7C6Q - chains A and B; structure by X-ray diffraction, 2.76 A resolution.

== Chain A ==
Name: Peroxisome proliferator-activated receptor alpha
Organism: Homo sapiens
Reference sequence: Q07869 (PPARA_HUMAN); residues 196-468 here = UniProt positions 196-468
Sequence (273 residues; each row starts with the number of its first residue):
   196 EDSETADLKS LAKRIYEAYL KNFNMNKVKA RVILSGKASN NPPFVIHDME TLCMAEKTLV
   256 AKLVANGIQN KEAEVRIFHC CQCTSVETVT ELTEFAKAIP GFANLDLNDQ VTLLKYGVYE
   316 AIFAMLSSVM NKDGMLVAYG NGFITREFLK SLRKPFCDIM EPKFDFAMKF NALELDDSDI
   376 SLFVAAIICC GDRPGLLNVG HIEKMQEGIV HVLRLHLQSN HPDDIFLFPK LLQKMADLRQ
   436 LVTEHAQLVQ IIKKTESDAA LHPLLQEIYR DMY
Unresolved in the structure: 196-199, 258-262
Small-molecule neighbours: Sanguinarine (SAU; 13-methyl[1,3]benzodioxolo[5,6-c][1,3]dioxolo[4,5-i]phenanthridin-13-ium): Leu247, Ala250, Glu251, Leu254, Val255, Arg271, Ile272, Cys275, Cys278, Thr279, Glu282, Ala333, Tyr334
Swiss-Prot annotation at these positions:
  - binding site (indeglitazar): Ser280, Tyr314, Tyr464
  - site: Leu433 (Essential for heterodimerization with RXRA)
  - mutagenesis: Asp304 (D304A: Reduced heterodimerization with RXRA. Reduced DNA binding), Leu370 (L370R: Abolishes heterodimerization with RXRA. No DNA binding), Leu391 (L391R: Abolishes heterodimerization with RXRA. No DNA binding), Leu422 (L422R: No effect on heterodimerization with RXRA nor on DNA binding and transactivation activity), Ala431 (A431T: No effect on heterodimerization with RXRA nor on DNA binding), Leu433 (L433R: Abolishes heterodimerization with RXRA, DNA binding and transactivation activity)
Reported in the primary citation:
  - binding site for Sanguinarine: Val255, Arg271, Cys275, Ala333, Tyr334
  - mutagenesis - V255T, R271L, C275A, A333G, Y334F: decreased signaling in response to Sanguinarine
  - mutagenesis - V255T, R271L, C275A, A333G, Y334F: unchanged signaling in response to GW735
  - specificity-determining residues: Cys275 (proposed by the authors, not directly observed)

== Chain B ==
Name: Lys-ile-leu-his-arg-leu-leu-gln
Sequence (18 residues; each row starts with the number of its first residue):
   682 SLTERHKILH RLLQEGSP
Unresolved in the structure: 682-687, 696-699

== How chain A and chain B interact ==
Pairs across the interface (19; chain A residue first):
  Thr288(A) with Leu693(B); Leu694(B)
  Lys292(A) with Leu693(B), hydrogen bond (side chain-backbone); Leu694(B); Gln695(B)
  Leu302(A) with His691(B); Leu694(B), hydrophobic
  Asn303(A) with His691(B)
  Gln305(A) with Leu694(B)
  Val306(A) with His691(B); Leu694(B), hydrophobic
  Leu309(A) with Leu694(B), hydrophobic
  Pro458(A) with Ile689(B)
  Leu459(A) with Ile689(B), hydrophobic; Leu693(B), hydrophobic
  Glu462(A) with Lys688(B), hydrogen bond (side chain-backbone); Ile689(B), hydrogen bond (side chain-backbone); Leu690(B), hydrogen bond (side chain-backbone)
  Ile463(A) with Leu690(B), hydrophobic
Interface residues without a listed pair, chain A (16 interface residues in all): Val284, Thr285, Glu289, Phe297, Lys310

== Overview ==
16 residues of chain A and 7 residues of chain B are in contact, with 4 hydrogen bonds. Polar contacts include
Lys292(A)-Leu693(B), Glu462(A)-Lys688(B) and Glu462(A)-Ile689(B). From the paper: a binding site for
Sanguinarine at Val255(A), Arg271(A) and Cys275(A) among others; V255T, R271L and C275A of chain A, among
others, reduce signaling in response to Sanguinarine; 5 substitutions were tested in all.
Here chain A is Peroxisome proliferator-activated receptor alpha (Homo sapiens) and chain B is
Lys-ile-leu-his-arg-leu-leu-gln. Entry 7C6Q (Novel natural PPARalpha agonist with a unique binding mode) was
determined by X-ray diffraction.
